PDB entry 3P3S | X-ray diffraction, 1.60 A resolution | chains A and B

== Chain A (and B) ==
Name: Transthyretin
From: Homo sapiens
Notes: chain B of this document is another copy of the same molecule, construct and numbering; everything in this record applies to it too
UniProt: P02766 (TTHY_HUMAN); residues 1-127 here correspond to UniProt positions 21-147 (UniProt number = residue number + 20)
Sequence (127 residues; each row starts with the number of its first residue):
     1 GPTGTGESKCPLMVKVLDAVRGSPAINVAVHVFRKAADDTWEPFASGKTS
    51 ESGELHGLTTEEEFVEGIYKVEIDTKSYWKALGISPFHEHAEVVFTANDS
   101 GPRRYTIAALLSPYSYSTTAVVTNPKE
Not modelled in the structure: 1-10, 126-127
Curated features (UniProtKB/Swiss-Prot):
  - binding site (L-thyroxine): Lys15, Glu54, Ser117
  - modified residue: Cys10 (Sulfocysteine), Glu42 (4-carboxyglutamate), Ser52 (Phosphoserine)
  - glycosylation: Asn98 (N-linked (GlcNAc...) asparagine)
Small-molecule neighbours:
  - 3M2 ((5Z)-2-amino-5-(3,5-dibromo-4-hydroxybenzylidene)-1-methyl-1,5-dihydro-4H-imidazol-4-one), molecule 1: Lys15, Leu17, Thr106, Ala108, Ala109, Leu110, Ser117, Thr118, Thr119, Val121
  - 3M2, molecule 2: Phe64, Val65, Glu66, Asn98, Asp99, Ser100, Gly101, Pro102
What the authors report for this chain:
  - binding site for 3M2: Lys15, Ser117
  - disease-associated variants - V30M, L55P, V122I: decreased stability (citing earlier work)
  - mutagenesis - T119M: increased stability (citing earlier work)

== How chain A and chain B interact ==
Contacting residue pairs - 43 pairs, chain A then chain B:
  Ile68(A) - Glu89(B)
  Phe87(A) - Phe95(B)  hydrophobic
  Phe87(A) - Thr96(B)
  Phe87(A) - Tyr105(B)  hydrophobic
  Phe87(A) - Ile107(B)  hydrophobic
  Phe87(A) - Ala120(B)  hydrophobic
  His88(A) - Val93(B)
  His88(A) - Val94(B)
  His88(A) - Thr118(B)
  Glu89(A) - Ile68(B)
  Glu89(A) - Val94(B)  hydrogen bond (backbone-backbone)
  Glu89(A) - Thr96(B)  hydrogen bond
  His90(A) - Val94(B)
  Glu92(A) - Glu92(B)
  Glu92(A) - Val94(B)
  Glu92(A) - Tyr116(B)  hydrogen bond (backbone-side chain)
  Val93(A) - His88(B)
  Val94(A) - His88(B)
  Val94(A) - Glu89(B)  hydrogen bond (backbone-backbone)
  Val94(A) - His90(B)
  Val94(A) - Glu92(B)
  Phe95(A) - Phe87(B)  hydrophobic
  Thr96(A) - Phe87(B)
  Thr96(A) - Glu89(B)  hydrogen bond
  Tyr105(A) - Phe87(B)  hydrophobic
  Ile107(A) - Phe87(B)  hydrophobic
  Tyr114(A) - Thr119(B)  hydrogen bond (backbone-side chain)
  Tyr114(A) - Ala120(B)  hydrogen bond (backbone-backbone)
  Tyr114(A) - Val122(B)  hydrophobic
  Ser115(A) - Thr118(B)  hydrogen bond (side chain-backbone)
  Ser115(A) - Thr119(B)  hydrogen bond
  Tyr116(A) - Glu92(B)  hydrogen bond (side chain-backbone)
  Tyr116(A) - Ser117(B)
  Tyr116(A) - Thr118(B)  hydrogen bond (backbone-backbone)
  Ser117(A) - Tyr116(B)
  Ser117(A) - Ser117(B)
  Thr118(A) - Ser115(B)  hydrogen bond (backbone-side chain)
  Thr118(A) - Tyr116(B)  hydrogen bond (backbone-backbone)
  Thr119(A) - Tyr114(B)  hydrogen bond (side chain-backbone)
  Thr119(A) - Ser115(B)
  Ala120(A) - Phe87(B)  hydrophobic
  Ala120(A) - Tyr114(B)  hydrogen bond (backbone-backbone)
  Val122(A) - Tyr114(B)  hydrophobic
Other interface residues (no listed pair), chain A (22 interface residues in all): Lys70, Lys76
Other interface residues (no listed pair), chain B (21 interface residues in all): Lys76

== Overview ==
The interface between chain A and chain B involves 22 residues on one side and 21 on the other; the contacts
include 15 hydrogen bonds. Among the polar pairs are Glu89(A)-Thr96(B), Glu92(A)-Tyr116(B) and
Tyr114(A)-Thr119(B). The paper reports a binding site for 3M2 at Lys15(A) and Ser117(A); V30M, L55P and V122I
of chain A reduce stability.
Both chains are Transthyretin (Homo sapiens). Entry 3P3S (Human transthyretin (TTR) complexed with
(Z)-5-(3,5-dibromo-4-hydroxybenzylidene)-imino-1-methylimidazolidin-4-one) was determined by X-ray diffraction
together with 3P3R, 3P3T and 3P3U from the same study.
